Entry 3CAG (X-ray diffraction, 1.90 A resolution); this record covers chains E and F of the 6 polymer chains in the assembly.

== Chain E (and F) ==
Name: Arginine repressor
Source organism: Mycobacterium tuberculosis
Notes: fragment: C-terminal domain: Residues 92-170; chain F of this document is another copy of the same molecule, construct and numbering; everything in this record applies to it too
UniProtKB: P0A4Y8 (ARGR_MYCTU); numbering as in UniProt (aligned over 92-170)
Chain sequence (79 residues; numbered 92 to 170; the number before each row is that of its first residue):
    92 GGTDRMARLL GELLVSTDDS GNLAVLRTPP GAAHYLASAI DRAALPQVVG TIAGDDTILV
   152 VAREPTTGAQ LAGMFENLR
Residues lining bound ligands:
  - arginine (ARG), molecule 1: Pro-121, Gly-122, Asp-146
  - arginine (ARG), molecule 2: Gly-122, Ala-123, Ala-124, His-125, Tyr-126, Gly-145, Asp-146
  - arginine (ARG), molecule 3: His-125, Ala-128, Ser-129, Asp-132, Thr-142, Ile-143, Ala-144
  - arginine (ARG), molecule 4: Gly-145, Asp-146, Asp-147, Thr-148
Reported in the primary citation:
  - binding site for arginine: His-125, Gly-145, Asp-146

== How chain E and chain F interact ==
Contacting residue pairs (23; chain E residue first):
  Asp-109(E) / Val-140(F)
  Asp-109(E) / Arg-154(F)  salt bridge
  Asp-110(E) / Val-140(F)
  Ser-111(E) / Asn-113(F)  hydrogen bond
  Ser-111(E) / Val-152(F)
  Ser-111(E) / Ala-153(F)  hydrogen bond (side chain-backbone)
  Ser-111(E) / Glu-155(F)
  Gly-112(E) / Asn-113(F)
  Gly-112(E) / Glu-155(F)  hydrogen bond (backbone-side chain)
  Leu-114(E) / Asn-113(F)
  Leu-114(E) / Leu-114(F)  hydrophobic
  Leu-114(E) / Val-152(F)  hydrophobic
  Val-116(E) / Val-140(F)  hydrophobic
  Ile-143(E) / Ile-143(F)
  Ala-144(E) / Ile-143(F)
  Gly-145(E) / Ile-143(F)
  Asp-146(E) / His-125(F)
  Thr-148(E) / Thr-142(F)
  Thr-148(E) / Ile-143(F)
  Ile-149(E) / Ile-143(F)
  Leu-150(E) / Ile-143(F)
  Leu-150(E) / Leu-150(F)  hydrophobic
  Leu-150(E) / Val-152(F)  hydrophobic
Interface residues without a listed pair, chain E (16 interface residues in all): Asn-113, Arg-118, Asp-147
Interface residues without a listed pair, chain F (14 interface residues in all): Asp-132, Gly-141, Ala-144

== Overview ==
The interface between chain E and chain F involves 16 residues on one side and 14 on the other; the contacts
include 3 hydrogen bonds and 1 salt bridge. Among the polar pairs are Asp-109(E)/Arg-154(F),
Ser-111(E)/Asn-113(F) and Ser-111(E)/Ala-153(F). The paper reports a binding site for arginine at His-125(E),
Gly-145(E) and Asp-146(E).
Chain E and chain F are both Arginine repressor (Mycobacterium tuberculosis); the structure, Crystal structure
of the oligomerization domain hexamer of the arginine repressor protein from Mycobacterium tuberculosis in
..., was determined by X-ray diffraction, deposited together with 2ZFZ and 3BUE.
